PDB entry 2HOI | X-ray diffraction, 2.60 A resolution | chains F and G of the 8 polymer chains in the assembly

[Chain F]
Molecule: LoxP DNA
Sequence (35 nucleotides; each row starts with the number of its first residue):
     1 TATAAGTTCG TATAATGTAT GCTATACGAA GTTAT
Unresolved in the structure: 1

[Chain G]
Name: Recombinase Cre
Source organism: Enterobacteria phage P1
Reference sequence: P06956 (RECR_BPP1); numbering as in UniProt (aligned over 1-343)
Amino-acid sequence (343 residues; numbered 1 to 343; the number before each row is that of its first residue):
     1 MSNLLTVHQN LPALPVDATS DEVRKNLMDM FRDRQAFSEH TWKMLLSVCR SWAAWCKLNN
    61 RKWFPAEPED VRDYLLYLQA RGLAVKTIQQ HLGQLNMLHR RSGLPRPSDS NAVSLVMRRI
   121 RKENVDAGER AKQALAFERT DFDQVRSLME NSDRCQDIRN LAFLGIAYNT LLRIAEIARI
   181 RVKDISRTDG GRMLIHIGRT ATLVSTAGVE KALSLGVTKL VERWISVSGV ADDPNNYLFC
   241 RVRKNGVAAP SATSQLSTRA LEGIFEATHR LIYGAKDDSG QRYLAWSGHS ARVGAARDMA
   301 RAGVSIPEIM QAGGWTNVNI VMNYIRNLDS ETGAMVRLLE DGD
Unresolved in the structure: 1-19, 342-343
Construct notes: engineered mutation Ala201 (Lys in P06956)
UniProt features mapped onto this chain:
  - active site: Arg173, His289, Arg292, Trp315, Tyr324 (O-(3'-phospho-DNA)-tyrosine intermediate)

[Chain F / chain G interface]
Residue-residue contacts (54):
  DT3(F) with Lys244(G), hydrogen bond to the base
  DA4(F) with Lys244(G), phosphate contact
  DA5(F) with Val242(G), phosphate contact; Arg243(G), sugar contact; Lys244(G), sugar contact
  DG6(F) with Gln156(G), hydrogen bond to the phosphate; Arg159(G), salt bridge to the phosphate; Arg241(G), phosphate contact; Val242(G), hydrogen bond to the phosphate; Leu256(G), sugar contact; Ala260(G), sugar contact
  DT7(F) with Arg241(G), sugar contact; Gln255(G), phosphate contact; Leu256(G), phosphate contact; Ser257(G), hydrogen bond to the phosphate; Ala260(G), phosphate contact
  DT8(F) with Ser257(G), base contact; Arg259(G), base contact
  DG10(F) with Arg50(G), sugar contact
  DT11(F) with Lys43(G), base contact; Met44(G), base contact; Ser47(G), hydrogen bond to the phosphate; Arg50(G), salt bridge to the phosphate
  DA12(F) with Met44(G), hydrogen bond to the base; Arg81(G), salt bridge to the phosphate; Leu83(G), phosphate contact; Thr87(G), sugar contact; His91(G), salt bridge to the phosphate; Arg282(G), hydrogen bond to the base
  DT13(F) with Met44(G), base contact; Leu83(G), phosphate contact; Ala84(G), hydrogen bond to the phosphate; Thr87(G), hydrogen bond to the phosphate; Gln90(G), base contact; Arg282(G), hydrogen bond to the sugar
  DA14(F) with Lys86(G), base contact; Gln90(G), base contact; Ala131(G), phosphate contact; Lys132(G), hydrogen bond to the phosphate; Tyr283(G), sugar contact
  DA15(F) with Lys86(G), base contact; Gln133(G), phosphate contact; His289(G), phosphate contact; Tyr324(G), hydrogen bond to the phosphate
  DT16(F) with Arg173(G), salt bridge to the phosphate; His289(G), salt bridge to the phosphate; Arg292(G), salt bridge to the phosphate; Trp315(G), hydrogen bond to the phosphate; Asn317(G), base contact; Ile320(G), phosphate contact
  DG17(F) with Arg173(G), salt bridge to the phosphate; Ala201(G), phosphate contact; Thr202(G), phosphate contact
  DT18(F) with Thr202(G), phosphate contact
Other interface residues (no listed pair), chain F (16 interface residues in all): DC9
Other interface residues (no listed pair), chain G (39 interface residues in all): Arg130, Arg154, Cys240

[In short]
16 residues of chain F and 39 residues of chain G are in contact, with 13 hydrogen bonds and 8 salt bridges.
Polar contacts include DT3(F)-Lys244(G), DA12(F)-Met44(G) and DA12(F)-Arg282(G). From UniProt: 5 active-site
residues on chain G.
Chain F is LoxP DNA and chain G is Recombinase Cre (Enterobacteria phage P1); the structure, Crystal structure
of the tetrameric pre-cleavage synaptic complex in the cre-loxp site-specific recombination, was determined by
X-ray diffraction (same publication as 2HOF).
